4NW2 - chains A and B; structure by X-ray diffraction, 1.90 A resolution.

# Chain A
Name: Chromodomain-helicase-DNA-binding protein 1
From: Homo sapiens
UniProtKB: O14646 (CHD1_HUMAN); residues 268-443 here = UniProt positions 268-443
Amino-acid sequence (194 residues; each row starts with the number of its first residue):
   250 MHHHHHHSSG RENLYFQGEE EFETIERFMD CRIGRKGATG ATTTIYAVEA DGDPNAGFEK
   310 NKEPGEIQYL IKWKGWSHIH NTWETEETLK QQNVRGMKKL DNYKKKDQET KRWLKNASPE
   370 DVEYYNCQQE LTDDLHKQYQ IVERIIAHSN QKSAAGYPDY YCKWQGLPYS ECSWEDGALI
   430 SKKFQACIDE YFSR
Not modelled in the structure: 250-269, 443
Differences from the reference sequence: expression tag (250-267)

# Chain B
Name: Nonstructural protein 1
UniProtKB: T2F8K6 (T2F8K6_9INFA); residues 216-230 here = UniProt positions 216-230
Amino-acid sequence (15 residues; row label = number of the first residue in the row):
   216 PKQKRKMART ARSKV
Not modelled in the structure: 221-223
Modified / non-standard residues: Lys-229 (n-trimethyllysine; M3L)
What the authors report for this chain:
  - conformationally variable residues: Ala-226

# Interface between chain A and chain B
Contacting residue pairs (20):
  Glu-272(A) with Lys-229(B)
  Ala-290(A) with Lys-229(B); Val-230(B)
  Thr-293(A) with Lys-229(B)
  Tyr-295(A) with Ser-228(B); Lys-229(B), hydrogen bond (side chain-backbone)
  Trp-322(A) with Lys-229(B)
  Gly-324(A) with Arg-227(B), hydrogen bond (backbone-side chain)
  Trp-325(A) with Arg-227(B); Ser-228(B); Lys-229(B)
  His-329(A) with Arg-227(B); Lys-229(B)
  Thr-331(A) with Lys-229(B)
  Asp-408(A) with Arg-224(B), salt bridge; Ala-226(B)
  Trp-423(A) with Thr-225(B)
  Glu-424(A) with Ala-226(B)
  Asp-425(A) with Arg-224(B), salt bridge; Ala-226(B)
Interface residues without a listed pair, chain A (14 interface residues in all): Leu-428
From the paper, about this interface:
  - residue pairs: Glu-272(A)/Lys-229(B), Trp-322(A)/Lys-229(B) (cation-pi contact), Trp-325(A)/Lys-229(B) (cation-pi contact), Asp-408(A)/Arg-224(B) (salt bridge), Asp-425(A)/Arg-224(B) (salt bridge)

# In short
14 residues of chain A and 7 residues of chain B are in contact, with 2 hydrogen bonds and 2 salt bridges.
Polar contacts include Asp-408(A)/Arg-224(B), Asp-425(A)/Arg-224(B) and Tyr-295(A)/Lys-229(B). The authors
report a contact between Glu-272(A) and Lys-229(B); cation-pi contacts between Trp-322(A) and Lys-229(B) and
Trp-325(A) and Lys-229(B); salt bridges between Asp-408(A) and Arg-224(B) and Asp-425(A) and Arg-224(B). The
paper reports conformational variability at Ala-226(B).
Chain A is Chromodomain-helicase-DNA-binding protein 1 (Homo sapiens) and chain B is Nonstructural protein 1;
the structure, Tandem chromodomains of human CHD1 in complex with Influenza virus NS1 C-terminal tail
trimethylated at K229, was determined by X-ray diffraction, deposited together with 4O46 and 4O42.
